PDB entry 7Q1P | X-ray diffraction, 2.35 A resolution | chain A

# Chain A
Protein: Cholinesterase
From: Homo sapiens
Notes: EC 3.1.1.8
UniProt: P06276 (CHLE_HUMAN); residues 1-529 here correspond to UniProt positions 29-557 (UniProt number = residue number + 28)
Amino-acid sequence (529 residues; row label = number of the first residue in the row):
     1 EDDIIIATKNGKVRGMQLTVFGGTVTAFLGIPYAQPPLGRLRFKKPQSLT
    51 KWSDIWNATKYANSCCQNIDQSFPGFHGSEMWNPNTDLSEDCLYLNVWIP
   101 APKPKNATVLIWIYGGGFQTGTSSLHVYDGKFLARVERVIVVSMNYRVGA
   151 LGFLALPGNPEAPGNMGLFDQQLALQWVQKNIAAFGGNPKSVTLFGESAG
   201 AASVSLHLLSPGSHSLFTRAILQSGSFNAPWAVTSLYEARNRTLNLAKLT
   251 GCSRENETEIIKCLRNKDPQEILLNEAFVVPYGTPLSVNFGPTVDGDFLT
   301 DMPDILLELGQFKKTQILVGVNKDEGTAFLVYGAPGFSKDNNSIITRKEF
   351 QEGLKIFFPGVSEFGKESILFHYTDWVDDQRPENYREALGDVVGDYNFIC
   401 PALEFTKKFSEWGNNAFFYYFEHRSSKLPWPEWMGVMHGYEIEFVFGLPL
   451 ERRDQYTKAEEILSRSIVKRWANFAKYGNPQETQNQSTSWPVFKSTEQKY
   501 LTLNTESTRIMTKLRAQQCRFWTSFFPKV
Disordered / not traced: 1-2
Differences from the reference sequence: engineered mutation Q17 (Asn45 in P06276), Q455 (Asn483 in P06276), Q481 (Asn509 in P06276), Q486 (Asn514 in P06276)
Cystine bridges: C65-C92, C252-C263, C400-C519
Glycans and other covalent adducts: N-acetylglucosamine (NAG) linked to N57, N256, N485; glycan linked to N106, N241, N341
Small-molecule neighbours:
  - 8UW (N-[(2R)-3-(cyclohexylmethylamino)-2-oxidanyl-propyl]-3,3-diphenyl-propanamide): D70, G78, W82, G116, G117, T120, S198, W231, P285, L286, S287, V288, A328, F329, Y332, F398, W430, M437, H438, Y440
  - glycolic acid (GOA): W82, G115, G116, Y128, E197, S198, H438, G439

# In short
Chain A binds compound 8UW and glycolic acid. Covalently linked N-acetylglucosamine: at N57, N256 and N485.
Chain A is Cholinesterase (Homo sapiens); the structure, Crystal structure of human butyrylcholinesterase in
complex with N-[(2R)-3-[(cyclohexylmethyl)amino]-2-hydroxypropyl]-3,3-diphenylpropanamide, was determined by
X-ray diffraction (same publication as 7Q1M, 7Q1N and 7Q1O).
